PDB entry 8OPC | electron microscopy, 2.99 A resolution | chains Aa and Bw of the 56 polymer chains in the assembly

# Chain Aa (and Bw)
Name: Genome polyprotein (Fragment)
From: Potato virus Y strain NTN
Notes: chain Bw of this document is another copy of the same molecule, construct and numbering; everything in this record applies to it too
Reference sequence: A0A0A7DIV0 (A0A0A7DIV0_9POTV); residues 1-267 here = UniProt positions 1-267
Chain sequence (267 residues; row label = number of the first residue in the row):
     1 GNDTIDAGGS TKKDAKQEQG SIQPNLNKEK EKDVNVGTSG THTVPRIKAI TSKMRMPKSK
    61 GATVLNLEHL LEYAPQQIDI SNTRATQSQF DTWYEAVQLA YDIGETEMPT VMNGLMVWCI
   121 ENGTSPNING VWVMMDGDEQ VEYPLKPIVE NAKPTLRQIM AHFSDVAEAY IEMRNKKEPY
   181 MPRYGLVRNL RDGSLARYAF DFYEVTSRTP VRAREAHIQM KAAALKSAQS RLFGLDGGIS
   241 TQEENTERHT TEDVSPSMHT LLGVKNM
Not modelled in the structure: 1-41
From the paper describing this entry:
  - binding site for the 5-nt RNA strand: S125 to G130
  - conformationally variable residues (loop rearrangement, order/disorder transition): K53, S125 to G130, A222
  - mutagenesis - S39C/E72C: increased stability

# Interface between chain Aa and chain Bw
Contacting residue pairs (25; chain Aa residue first):
  K177(Aa) - T92(Bw)
  P179(Aa) - E150(Bw)
  P179(Aa) - K153(Bw)
  V187(Aa) - D236(Bw)
  V187(Aa) - G237(Bw)  hydrogen bond (backbone-backbone)
  R188(Aa) - F233(Bw)
  R188(Aa) - D236(Bw)  salt bridge
  R188(Aa) - G238(Bw)
  N189(Aa) - F233(Bw)
  N189(Aa) - G234(Bw)  hydrogen bond (backbone-backbone)
  N189(Aa) - L235(Bw)  hydrogen bond (side chain-backbone)
  L190(Aa) - L232(Bw)
  L190(Aa) - F233(Bw)  hydrophobic
  R191(Aa) - R231(Bw)
  R191(Aa) - L232(Bw)  hydrogen bond (backbone-backbone)
  R191(Aa) - F233(Bw)
  D192(Aa) - L232(Bw)
  A216(Aa) - F233(Bw)
  Q219(Aa) - F233(Bw)
  M220(Aa) - F233(Bw)  hydrophobic
  A223(Aa) - D236(Bw)
  K226(Aa) - D236(Bw)  salt bridge
  K226(Aa) - G238(Bw)  hydrogen bond (side chain-backbone)
  K226(Aa) - T241(Bw)
  L235(Aa) - R248(Bw)
Other interface residues (no listed pair), chain Aa (18 interface residues in all): K176, L195, R212, A224
Other interface residues (no listed pair), chain Bw (14 interface residues in all): S240

# In short
18 residues of chain Aa face 14 of chain Bw across their interface, with 5 hydrogen bonds and 2 salt bridges.
Among the polar pairs are R188(Aa)-D236(Bw), K226(Aa)-D236(Bw) and N189(Aa)-L235(Bw). From the paper: a
binding site for the 5-nt RNA strand at S125(Aa); S39C/E72C of chain Aa increase stability.
Both chains are Genome polyprotein (Fragment) (Potato virus Y strain NTN). Entry 8OPC (Virus-like Particle
based on PVY coat protein with helical architecture encapsidating ssRNA) was determined by electron microscopy
together with 8OPE and 8OPL from the same study.
